6CH8 - chains B and D of the 6 polymer chains in the assembly; structure by X-ray diffraction, 4.10 A resolution (low resolution: residue-level contacts below are approximate; hydrogen-bond / salt-bridge calls are withheld).

[Chain B]
Molecule: Envelope glycoprotein gp41
From: Human immunodeficiency virus 1
UniProtKB: Q2N0S7 (Q2N0S7_9HIV1); residues 512-664 here correspond to UniProt positions 509-661 (UniProt number = residue number - 3)
Chain sequence (153 residues; numbered 512 to 664; the number before each row is that of its first residue):
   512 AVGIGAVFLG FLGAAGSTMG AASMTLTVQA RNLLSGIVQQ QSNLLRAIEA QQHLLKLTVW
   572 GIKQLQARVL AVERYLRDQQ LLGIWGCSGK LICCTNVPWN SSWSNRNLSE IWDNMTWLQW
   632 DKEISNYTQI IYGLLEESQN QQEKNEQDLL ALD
Unresolved in the structure: 512-519, 558-563
Construct notes: engineered mutation Cys605 (Thr602 in Q2N0S7)
Covalently attached groups: N-acetylglucosamine (NAG) linked to Asn611, Asn618, Asn637

[Chain D]
Molecule: 35O22 Heavy Chain
From: Homo sapiens
Chain sequence (243 residues; numbered 1 to 225 plus 18 insertion-coded residues; the number before each row is that of its first residue; a row labelled like 72A-72H holds insertion residues (72A, then the next letters in order)):
     1 EGQLVQSGAE LKKPGASVKI SCKTSGYRFN FYHINWIRQT AGRGPEWMGW IS
   52A P
    53 YSGDKNLAPA FQDRVIMTTD
72A-72H TEVPVTSF
    73 TSTGAAYMEI
82A-82C RNL
    83 KFDDTGTYFC AKGLLRDG
100A-100F SSTWLP
   101 YLWGQGTLLT VSSASTKGPS VFPLAPSSKS TSGGTAALGC LVKDYFPEPV TVSWNSGALT
   161 SGVHTFPAVL QSSGLYSLSS VVTVPSSSLG TQTYICNVNH KPSNTKVDKR VEPKSCDKGL
   221 EVLFQ
Unresolved in the structure: 218-225
Disulfide bonds: Cys22-Cys92, Cys140-Cys196

[Interface between chain B and chain D]
Residue-residue contacts (11):
  Thr529(B) - Arg98(D)
  Ser620(B) - Leu97(D)
  Asp624(B) - Arg98(D)
  Asp624(B) - Asp99(D)  covalent bond
  Asp624(B) - Gly100(D)
  Asn625(B) - Tyr32(D)
  Asn625(B) - Leu97(D)
  Asn625(B) - Arg98(D)
  Gln630(B) - Phe72H(D)
  Gln630(B) - Arg98(D)
  Lys633(B) - Phe72H(D)
Other interface residues (no listed pair), chain B (9 interface residues in all): Met626, Thr627, Leu629

[Summary]
The interface between chain B and chain D involves 9 residues on one side and 6 on the other; the contacts
include 1 covalent bond. Covalently linked N-acetylglucosamine: at Asn611(B), Asn618(B) and Asn637(B).
Here chain B is Envelope glycoprotein gp41 (Human immunodeficiency virus 1) and chain D is 35O22 Heavy Chain
(Homo sapiens). Entry 6CH8 (Crystal structure of a natively-glycosylated BG505 SOSIP.664 HIV-1 Envelope Trimer
in complex with the broadly-neutralizing antibodies ...) was determined by X-ray diffraction together with
6CH7, 6CH9 and 6CHB from the same study.
